Entry 7AFK (electron microscopy, 4.90 A resolution (low resolution: residue-level contacts below are approximate; hydrogen-bond / salt-bridge calls are withheld)); this record covers chains N and S of the 9 polymer chains in the assembly.

# Chain N
Name: 30S ribosomal protein S14
From: Escherichia coli
UniProt: C3SR07 (C3SR07_ECOLX); residue numbers follow UniProt; this construct covers 1-101
Sequence (101 residues; each row starts with the number of its first residue):
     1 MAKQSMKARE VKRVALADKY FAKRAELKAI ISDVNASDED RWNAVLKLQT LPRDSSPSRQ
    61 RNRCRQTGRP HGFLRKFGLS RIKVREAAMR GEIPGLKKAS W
Unresolved in the structure: 1

# Chain S
Name: 30S ribosomal protein S19
From: Escherichia coli
UniProt: C3SQW2 (C3SQW2_ECOLX); numbering as in UniProt (aligned over 1-92)
Sequence (92 residues; each row starts with the number of its first residue):
     1 MPRSLKKGPF IDLHLLKKVE KAVESGDKKP LRTWSRRSTI FPNMIGLTIA VHNGRQHVPV
    61 FVTDEMVGHK LGEFAPTRTY RGHAADKKAK KK
Unresolved in the structure: 1, 84-92

# Interface between chain N and chain S
Pairs across the interface - 11 pairs, chain N then chain S:
  Ile31(N) with Lys6(S)
  Arg41(N) with Lys6(S)
  Trp42(N) with Ile11(S); Leu16(S); Phe41(S)
  Leu46(N) with Leu16(S)
  Gln49(N) with Phe10(S); Ile11(S); Asp12(S); Leu13(S)
  Thr50(N) with Leu13(S)
Interface residues without a listed pair, chain S (9 interface residues in all): Lys7, Pro9

# Summary
6 residues of chain N face 9 of chain S across their interface.
Here chain N is 30S ribosomal protein S14 and chain S is 30S ribosomal protein S19, both from Escherichia
coli. Entry 7AFK (Bacterial 30S ribosomal subunit assembly complex state D (head domain)) was determined by
electron microscopy (same publication as 7AF3, 7AF5, 7AF8, 7AFA, 7AFD, 7AFH and 17 further entries).
